Entry 8UN1 (electron microscopy, 3.90 A resolution); this record covers chains B and T of the 21 polymer chains in the assembly.

Chain B (and T):
Name: T33-ml23-redesigned-tandem-BMC-T-fold
Source organism: synthetic construct
Notes: chain T of this document is another copy of the same molecule, construct and numbering; everything in this record applies to it too
Sequence (190 residues; row label = number of the first residue in the row):
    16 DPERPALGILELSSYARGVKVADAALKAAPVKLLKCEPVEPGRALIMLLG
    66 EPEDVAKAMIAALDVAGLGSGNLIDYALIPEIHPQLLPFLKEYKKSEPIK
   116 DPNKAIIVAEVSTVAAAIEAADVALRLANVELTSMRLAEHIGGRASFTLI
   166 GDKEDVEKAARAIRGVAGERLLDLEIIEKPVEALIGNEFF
Disordered / not traced: 204-205

Interface between chain B and chain T:
Pairs across the interface (14):
  Ser29(B) - Glu125(T)  hydrogen bond
  Tyr30(B) - Glu125(T)
  Tyr30(B) - Arg151(T)
  Tyr30(B) - Glu203(T)
  Ala31(B) - Val123(T)  hydrophobic
  Lys35(B) - Glu190(T)
  Asp38(B) - Pro195(T)
  Asp38(B) - Val196(T)
  Asp38(B) - Leu199(T)
  Lys42(B) - Lys194(T)  hydrogen bond (side chain-backbone)
  Lys42(B) - Pro195(T)
  Lys42(B) - Val196(T)
  Cys51(B) - Glu203(T)
  Gly57(B) - His155(T)
Also at the interface, not in a pair above, chain B (17 interface residues in all): Ser28, Arg32, Val34, Leu41, Pro53, Glu55, Pro56, Arg58, His155
Also at the interface, not in a pair above, chain T (17 interface residues in all): Ile156, Arg159, Ser161, Asp188, Ile192, Ala198, Asn202

Overview:
Chain B and chain T each contribute 17 residues to their interface, with 2 hydrogen bonds. Polar contacts
include Ser29(B)-Glu125(T) and Lys42(B)-Lys194(T).
Chain B and chain T are both T33-ml23-redesigned-tandem-BMC-T-fold (synthetic construct); the structure,
T33-ml23 Assembly Intermediate - Designed Tetrahedral Protein Cage Using Machine Learning Algorithms, was
determined by electron microscopy, deposited together with 8UF0, 8UI2, 8UJA, 8UKM, 8UMP and 8UMR.
